6GF3 - chains B and C of the 6 polymer chains in the assembly; structure by X-ray diffraction, 2.40 A resolution.

[Chain B]
Name: Tubulin beta-2B chain
From: Bos taurus
Reference sequence: Q6B856 (TBB2B_BOVIN); the author numbering skips numbers that UniProt does not, so the offset changes along the chain: 1-42 = UniProt 1-42; 45-360 = UniProt 43-358; 369-455 = UniProt 359-445
Sequence (445 residues; each row starts with the number of its first residue; note: 10 numbers in that range are skipped by the numbering (no residue carries them; nothing is unmodelled there)):
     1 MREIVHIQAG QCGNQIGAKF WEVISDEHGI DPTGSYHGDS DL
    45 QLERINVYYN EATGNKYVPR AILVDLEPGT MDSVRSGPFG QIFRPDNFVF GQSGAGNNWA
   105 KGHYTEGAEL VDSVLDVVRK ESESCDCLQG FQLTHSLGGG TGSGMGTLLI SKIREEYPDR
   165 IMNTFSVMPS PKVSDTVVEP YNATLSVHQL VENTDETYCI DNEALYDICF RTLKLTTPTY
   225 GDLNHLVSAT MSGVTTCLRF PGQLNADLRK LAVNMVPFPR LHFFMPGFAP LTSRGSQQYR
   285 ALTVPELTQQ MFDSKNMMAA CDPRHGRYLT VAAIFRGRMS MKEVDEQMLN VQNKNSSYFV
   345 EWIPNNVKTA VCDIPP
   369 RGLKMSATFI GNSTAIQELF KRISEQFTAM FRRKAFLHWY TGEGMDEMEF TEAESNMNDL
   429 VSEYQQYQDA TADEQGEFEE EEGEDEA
Disordered / not traced: 1, 276-281, 439-455
Ligand contacts:
  - Jerantinine B (EX5): V238, C241, Q247, L248, N249, A250, K254, L255, N258, M259, T314, V315, A316, A317, I318, N349, N350, V351, K352, A354, I378
  - GDP (guanosine-5'-diphosphate): G10, Q11, C12, Q15, I16, N101, S140, G142, G143, G144, T145, G146, V171, P173, V177, D179, E183, N206, L209, Y224, L227, N228
UniProt features mapped onto this chain:
  - motif: M1 to I4 (MREI motif)
  - binding site (GTP): Q11, E71, S140, G144, T145, G146, N206, N228
  - binding site (Mg(2+)): E71
  - modified residue: S40 (Phosphoserine), T57 (Phosphothreonine), K60 (N6-acetyllysine), S174 (Phosphoserine), T287 (Phosphothreonine), T292 (Phosphothreonine), R320 (Omega-N-methylarginine), E448 (5-glutamyl polyglutamate)
  - cross-link (Glycyl lysine isopeptide (Lys-Gly)): K60 (interchain with G-Cter in ubiquitin), K326 (interchain with G-Cter in ubiquitin)
From the paper describing this entry:
  - conformationally variable residues: L248, A250, L255
  - binding site for Jerantinine B: L248

[Chain C]
Name: Tubulin alpha-1B chain
From: Bos taurus
Reference sequence: P81947 (TBA1B_BOVIN); numbering as in UniProt (aligned over 1-451)
Sequence (451 residues; each row starts with the number of its first residue):
     1 MRECISIHVG QAGVQIGNAC WELYCLEHGI QPDGQMPSDK TIGGGDDSFN TFFSETGAGK
    61 HVPRAVFVDL EPTVIDEVRT GTYRQLFHPE QLITGKEDAA NNYARGHYTI GKEIIDLVLD
   121 RIRKLADQCT GLQGFLVFHS FGGGTGSGFT SLLMERLSVD YGKKSKLEFS IYPAPQVSTA
   181 VVEPYNSILT THTTLEHSDC AFMVDNEAIY DICRRNLDIE RPTYTNLNRL ISQIVSSITA
   241 SLRFDGALNV DLTEFQTNLV PYPRIHFPLA TYAPVISAEK AYHEQLSVAE ITNACFEPAN
   301 QMVKCDPRHG KYMACCLLYR GDVVPKDVNA AIATIKTKRS IQFVDWCPTG FKVGINYQPP
   361 TVVPGGDLAK VQRAVCMLSN TTAIAEAWAR LDHKFDLMYA KRAFVHWYVG EGMEEGEFSE
   421 AREDMAALEK DYEEVGVDSV EGEGEEEGEE Y
Disordered / not traced: 441-451
Bound ions: Ca2+: D39, T41, G44, E55
Ligand contacts: GTP (guanosine-5'-triphosphate): G10, Q11, A12, Q15, I16, D69, D98, A99, A100, N101, S140, G142, G143, G144, T145, G146, I171, P173, V177, S178, T179, E183, N206, Y224, L227, N228, I231

[Chain B / chain C interface]
Contacting residue pairs (37; chain B residue first):
  Q96(B) - M1(C)
  N101(B) - E254(C)
  D179(B) - E254(C)
  D179(B) - K352(C)  hydrogen bond (backbone-side chain)
  T180(B) - E254(C)
  T180(B) - T257(C)
  T180(B) - N258(C)
  V181(B) - N258(C)  hydrogen bond (backbone-side chain)
  V181(B) - P348(C)  hydrophobic
  T221(B) - P325(C)
  T221(B) - K326(C)
  T221(B) - N329(C)
  A397(B) - W346(C)
  M398(B) - W346(C)
  R400(B) - S439(C)  hydrogen bond
  R401(B) - Y262(C)  hydrogen bond (backbone-side chain)
  R401(B) - D345(C)  salt bridge
  R401(B) - W346(C)
  R401(B) - E434(C)  hydrogen bond (side chain-backbone)
  R401(B) - V435(C)
  R401(B) - V437(C)  hydrogen bond (side chain-backbone)
  R401(B) - D438(C)
  R401(B) - S439(C)  hydrogen bond
  K402(B) - Y262(C)
  A403(B) - Y262(C)
  A403(B) - W346(C)  hydrophobic
  F404(B) - T257(C)
  F404(B) - N258(C)
  F404(B) - V260(C)
  F404(B) - P261(C)  hydrogen bond (backbone-backbone)
  F404(B) - W346(C)  hydrophobic
  H406(B) - V260(C)  hydrogen bond (side chain-backbone)
  H406(B) - P261(C)
  H406(B) - P263(C)
  W407(B) - Q256(C)
  W407(B) - T257(C)  hydrogen bond (side chain-backbone)
  W407(B) - V260(C)
Other interface residues (no listed pair), chain B (18 interface residues in all): E71, G100, V182
Other interface residues (no listed pair), chain C (22 interface residues in all): R2

[Summary]
18 residues of chain B and 22 residues of chain C are in contact, with 10 hydrogen bonds and 1 salt bridge.
Polar contacts include R401(B)-D345(C), D179(B)-K352(C) and V181(B)-N258(C). Ligands of chain B: GDP and
Jerantinine B. The paper reports a binding site for Jerantinine B at L248(B); conformational variability at
L248(B), A250(B) and L255(B).
Here chain B is Tubulin beta-2B chain and chain C is Tubulin alpha-1B chain, both from Bos taurus. Entry 6GF3
(Tubulin-Jerantinine B acetate complex) was determined by X-ray diffraction.
